PDB entry 6YLZ | X-ray diffraction, 1.56 A resolution | chain AAA

# Chain AAA
Molecule: Pyridoxine/pyridoxamine 5'-phosphate oxidase
Source organism: Escherichia coli (strain K12)
Notes: EC 1.4.3.5
UniProt: P0AFI7 (PDXH_ECOLI); numbering as in UniProt (aligned over 1-218)
Sequence (218 residues; numbered 1 to 218; the number before each row is that of its first residue):
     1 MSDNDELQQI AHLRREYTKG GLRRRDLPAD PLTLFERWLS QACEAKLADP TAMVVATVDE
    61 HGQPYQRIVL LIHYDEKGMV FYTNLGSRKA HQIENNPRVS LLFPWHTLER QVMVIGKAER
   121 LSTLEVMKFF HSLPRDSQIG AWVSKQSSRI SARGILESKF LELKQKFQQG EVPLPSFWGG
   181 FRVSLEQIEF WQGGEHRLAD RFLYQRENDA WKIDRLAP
Unresolved in the structure: 1-6
Differences from the reference sequence: engineered mutation I72 (Lys in P0AFI7), F129 (Tyr in P0AFI7), L133 (Arg in P0AFI7), A199 (His in P0AFI7)
Ligand contacts: FMN (flavin mononucleotide): D49, R67, I68, V69, L70, Y82, T83, N84, S87, R88, K89, H106, Q111, Q146, S147, W191, R201, P218
UniProt features mapped onto this chain:
  - binding site (substrate): R14 to Y17, S137
  - binding site (FMN): Y82, T83, R88, K89, Q111, Q146, S147, W191, R201
Reported in the primary citation:
  - self-association interface (contacts with another copy of this molecule): R153, E157, E195, L198, D200
  - mutagenesis - K72I/Y129F/R133L/H199A: decreased binding to PNP (citing earlier work)
  - mutagenesis - N84A/K145A/F177A, N84W/K145A/F177A, K145A/F177A: unchanged binding to PLP

# Summary
Ligands of chain AAA: flavin mononucleotide. Curated annotation (UniProt) lists 5 substrate-binding residues
and 9 FMN-binding residues. The paper reports that K72I/Y129F/R133L/H199A reduce binding to PNP; a
self-association interface involving R153, E157 and E195 among others; 4 substitutions were tested in all.
Chain AAA is Pyridoxine/pyridoxamine 5'-phosphate oxidase (Escherichia coli (strain K12)); the structure,
X-ray structure of the K72I,Y129F,R133L, H199A quadruple mutant of PNP-oxidase from E. coli, was determined by
X-ray diffraction, deposited together with 6YMH.
